3GBA - chain A; structure by X-ray diffraction, 1.35 A resolution.

Chain A:
Name: Glutamate receptor, ionotropic kainate 1
From: Rattus norvegicus
Notes: fragment: iGluR5 ligand-binding core (S1S2)
UniProtKB: P22756 (GRIK1_RAT); the construct has insertions or renumbered stretches relative to UniProt, so the offset changes along the chain: 2-116 = UniProt 430-544; 119-257 = UniProt 667-805
Sequence (257 residues; row label = number of the first residue in the row):
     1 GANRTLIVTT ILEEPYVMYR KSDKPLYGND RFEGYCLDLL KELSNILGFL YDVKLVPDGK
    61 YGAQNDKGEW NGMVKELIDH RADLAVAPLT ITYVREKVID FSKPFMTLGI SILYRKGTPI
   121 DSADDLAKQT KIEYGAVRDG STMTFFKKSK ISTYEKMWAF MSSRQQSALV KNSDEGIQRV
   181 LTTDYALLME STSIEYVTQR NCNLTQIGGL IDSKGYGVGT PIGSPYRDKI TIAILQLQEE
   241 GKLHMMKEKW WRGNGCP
Sequence notes: expression tag (1); linker (117-118)
Disulfides: Cys-202/Cys-256
Small-molecule neighbours: dysiherbaine (DYH; (2R,3aR,6S,7R,7aR)-2-[(2S)-2-amino-2-carboxyethyl]-6-hydroxy-7-(methylamino)hexahydro-2H-furo[3,2-b]pyran-2-carboxylic acid): Glu-13, Tyr-16, Tyr-61, Pro-88, Leu-89, Thr-90, Arg-95, Val-137, Gly-140, Ser-141, Thr-142, Ser-173, Met-189, Glu-190, Ser-193, Tyr-216

Overview:
Chain A binds dysiherbaine.
Chain A is Glutamate receptor, ionotropic kainate 1 (Rattus norvegicus); the structure, X-ray structure of
iGluR5 ligand-binding core (S1S2) in complex with dysiherbaine at 1.35A resolution, was determined by X-ray
diffraction (same publication as 3GBB).
